Entry 5OPT (electron microscopy, 4.00 A resolution); this record covers chains P and E of the 35 polymer chains in the assembly.

[Chain P]
Molecule: 40S ribosomal protein S6
Organism: Trypanosoma cruzi (strain CL Brener)
UniProt: Q4DSU0 (Q4DSU0_TRYCC); numbering as in UniProt (aligned over 1-250)
Chain sequence (250 residues; each row starts with the number of its first residue):
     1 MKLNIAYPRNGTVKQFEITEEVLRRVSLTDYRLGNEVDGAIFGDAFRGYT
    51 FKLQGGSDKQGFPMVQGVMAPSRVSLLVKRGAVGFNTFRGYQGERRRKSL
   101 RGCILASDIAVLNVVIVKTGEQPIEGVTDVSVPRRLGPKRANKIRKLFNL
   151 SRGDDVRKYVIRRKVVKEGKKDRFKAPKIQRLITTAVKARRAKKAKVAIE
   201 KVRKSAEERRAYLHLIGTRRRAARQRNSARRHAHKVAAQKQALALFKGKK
Not modelled in the structure: 250

[Chain E]
Molecule: 18S rRNA
Organism: Trypanosoma cruzi
Sequence (2319 nucleotides; each row starts with the number of its first residue; numbering starts at 0):
     0 UGAUCUGGUUGAUUCUGCCAGUAGUCAUAUGCUUGUUUCAAGGACUUAGC
    50 CAUGCAUGCCUCAGAAUCACUGCAUUGCAGGAAUCUGCGCAUGGCUCAUU
   100 ACAUCAGACGUAAUCUGCCGCAAAAAUCUUGCGGUCUCCGCAACAUUGGA
   150 UAACUUGGCGAAACGCCAAGCUAAUACAUGAACCAACCGGAUGUUCUCUG
   200 UUCCGGCGGCAGGGCAACCUGCUGCCAUGGGACGUCCAGCGAAUGAAUGA
   250 AAGUAAAACCAAUGCCUUCACCGGCAGUAACACUCAGAAGUGUUGAUUCA
   300 AUUCAUUCCGUGCGAAAGCCGGGUUUUUUUAUCCGGCGUCUUUUGACGAA
   350 CAACUGCCCUAUCAGCCAGCGAUGGCCGUGUAGUGGACUGCCAUGGCGUU
   400 GACGGGAGCGGGGGAUUAGGGUUCGAUUCCGGAGAGGGAGCCUGAGAAAU
   450 AGCUACCACUUCUACGGAGGGCAGCAGGCGCGCAAAUUGCCCAAUGUCAA
   500 AAAAAAAAGAUGAGGCAGCGAAAAGAAAUAGAGCCGACAGUGCUUUUGCA
   550 UUGUCGUUUUCAAUGGGGGAUAUUUAAACCCAUCCAAAAUCGAGUAACAA
   600 UUGGAGGACAAGUCUGGUGCCAGCACCCGCGGUAAUUCCAGCUCCAAAAG
   650 CGUAUAUUAAUGCUGUUGCUGUUAAAGGGUUCGUAGUUGAAUUGAGGGCC
   700 UCUAAGGCGCAAUGGUUUAGUCCCAUCCACUUCGGAUUGGUGACCCAUGC
   750 CCUUGUGGUCCGUGAACAGACAUUCAGAAACAAAAAACACGGGAGUGGUA
   800 CCUUUCCUGAUUAUCGCAUGUCAUGCAUGCCAGAGGGCGCCCGUGAUUUU
   850 UUACUGUGACUAAAAAAGUGUGACCAAAGCAGUCAUUCGACUUGAAUUAG
   900 AAAGCAUGGGAUAACAAAGGAGCAGCCUCUGGGCCACCGUUUCGGCUUUU
   950 GUUGGUUUUAAAAGUCCAUUGGAGAUUAUGGGGCAGUGUGACAAGCGGCU
  1000 GGGUGGUUAUUCCACACACACACACACACGCUCCUUUUUUUUGGACGUGU
  1050 UUUGUGUGUGUAUGUGGCACUCGUCGCCUUUGUGGGAAAUCCGUGUGGCA
  1100 CUGUGUUUGAUGUUGUUGGCAGAGACUUCGGUCUUUUGCCUUCGCAUAUU
  1150 UCACACAUGUGUCAUGCCUUCCCUCAACUCACGGCAUCCAGGAAUGAAGG
  1200 AGGGUAGUUCGGGGGAGAACGUACUGGUGCGUCAGAGGUGAAAUUCUUAG
  1250 ACCGCACCAAGACGAACUACAGCGAAGGCAUUCUUCAAGGAUACCUUCCU
  1300 CAAUCAAGAACCAAAGUGUGGGGAUCGAAGAUGAUUAGAGACCAUUGUAG
  1350 UCCACACUGCAAACGAUGACACCCAUGAAUUGGGGAGUUUUUGGUCGUAG
  1400 GCGUGGUCGGGCUUGAUUAUUAUUUUUCAUCCCGUUCCUCGUCUCGCCAA
  1450 UGAAUAUUAAAUUUACGUGCAUAUUCUUUUUGGUCUUCGUUUUUUUACGG
  1500 CGAGGGCCUUUAACGGGAAUAUCCUCAGCACGUUAUCUGACUUCUUCACG
  1550 CGAAAGCUUUGAGGUUACAGUCUCAGGGGGGAGUACGUUCGCAAGAGUGA
  1600 AACUUAAAGAAAUUGACGGAAUGGCACCACAAGACGUGGAGCGUGCGGUU
  1650 UAAUUUGACUCAACACGGGGAACUUUACCAGAUCCGGACAGGGUGAGGAU
  1700 UGACAGAUUGAGUGUUCUUUCUCGAUCCCCUGAAUGGUGGUGCAUGGCCG
  1750 CUUUUGGUCGGUGGAGUGAUUUGUUUGGUUGAUUCCGUCAACGGACGAGA
  1800 UCCAAGCUGCCCAGUAGGAUUCAGAAUUGCCCAUAGGAUAGCAAUCCCUU
  1850 CCGCGGGUUUUACCCAAGGGGGGGCGGUAUUCGCUUGUAUCCUUCUCUGC
  1900 GGGAUUCCUUGUUUUGCGCAAGGUGAGAUUUUGGGCAACAGCAGGUCUGU
  1950 GAUGCUCCUCAAUGUUCUGGGCGACACGCGCACUACAAUGUCAGUGAGAA
  2000 CAAGAAAAACGACUCUUGUCGGACCUACUUGAUCAAAAGAGUGGGAAAAC
  2050 CCCGGAAUCACGUAGACCCACUUGGGACCGAGUAUUGCAAUUAUUGGUCG
  2100 CGCAACGAGGAAUGUCUCGUAGGCGCAGCUCAUCAAACUGUGCCGAUUAC
  2150 GUCCCUGCCAUUUGUACACACCGCCCGUCGUUGUUUCCGAUGAUGGUGCA
  2200 AUACAGGUGAUCGGACAGUCGAGUGCUUCACUUGACCGAAAGUUCACCGA
  2250 UAUUUCUUCAAUAGAGGAAGCAAAAGUCGUAACAAGGUAGCUGUAGGUGA
  2300 ACCUGCAGCUGGAUCAUUU
Not modelled in the structure: 0, 767, 1000-1071, 1090-1164, 1386-1522, 1834-1844
Differences from the reference sequence: conflict C143 (A144 in 320364483), C805 (U806 in 320364483); insertion (2316-2318)

[How chain P and chain E interact]
Residue-residue contacts - 218 pairs, chain P then chain E:
  Asn-4(P) with G156(E), hydrogen bond to the base; G157(E), hydrogen bond to the sugar
  Ala-6(P) with A168(E), sugar contact
  Pro-8(P) with A168(E), phosphate contact; G169(E), sugar contact
  Arg-9(P) with G169(E), sugar contact
  Asn-10(P) with G169(E), sugar contact
  Gly-11(P) with G169(E), sugar contact
  Val-13(P) with U155(E), hydrogen bond to the sugar; G156(E), sugar contact
  Lys-14(P) with G156(E), sugar contact
  Gln-15(P) with G156(E), hydrogen bond to the sugar; G157(E), hydrogen bond to the phosphate; C158(E), phosphate contact
  Arg-32(P) with A2214(E), hydrogen bond to the phosphate; C2215(E), salt bridge to the phosphate
  Lys-52(P) with A2216(E), salt bridge to the phosphate
  Gln-54(P) with A167(E), phosphate contact; A168(E), hydrogen bond to the phosphate
  Gly-55(P) with C166(E), sugar contact
  Gly-56(P) with C166(E), hydrogen bond to the sugar
  Ser-57(P) with C158(E), hydrogen bond to the sugar
  Asp-58(P) with C158(E), hydrogen bond to the sugar
  Lys-59(P) with G159(E), sugar contact
  Gln-60(P) with G159(E), sugar contact; A160(E), base contact; A161(E), hydrogen bond to the base; A162(E), base contact; G465(E), base contact; G466(E), hydrogen bond to the sugar
  Gly-61(P) with C158(E), base contact; G159(E), hydrogen bond to the sugar; G164(E), hydrogen bond to the base
  Phe-62(P) with A162(E), base contact; G466(E), phosphate contact; A467(E), phosphate contact
  Pro-63(P) with C165(E), sugar contact; C166(E), sugar contact
  Gln-66(P) with A2214(E), hydrogen bond to the sugar; C2215(E), hydrogen bond to the phosphate
  Gly-67(P) with A2214(E), base contact; A2239(E), base contact; A2240(E), sugar contact
  Val-68(P) with A2240(E), sugar contact
  Met-69(P) with A2214(E), sugar contact; A2240(E), hydrogen bond to the sugar
  Arg-73(P) with G465(E), sugar contact; G466(E), hydrogen bond to the phosphate
  Leu-76(P) with A2240(E), phosphate contact; G2241(E), phosphate contact
  Leu-77(P) with G2206(E), phosphate contact
  Val-83(P) with C165(E), phosphate contact; C166(E), sugar contact
  Gly-84(P) with C165(E), sugar contact
  Phe-85(P) with G164(E), phosphate contact; C165(E), phosphate contact
  Asn-86(P) with C165(E), hydrogen bond to the phosphate; C166(E), phosphate contact
  Phe-88(P) with C84(E), phosphate contact
  Arg-89(P) with C163(E), sugar contact; C165(E), salt bridge to the phosphate
  Tyr-91(P) with C89(E), base contact; G451(E), hydrogen bond to the phosphate
  Gln-92(P) with U442(E), hydrogen bond to the sugar; G443(E), phosphate contact
  Gly-93(P) with C441(E), hydrogen bond to the sugar; U442(E), sugar contact
  Glu-94(P) with C441(E), sugar contact; G451(E), hydrogen bond to the sugar; C452(E), sugar contact
  Arg-95(P) with C440(E), hydrogen bond to the sugar; C441(E), hydrogen bond to the sugar; C452(E), hydrogen bond to the sugar; G2206(E), hydrogen bond to the phosphate; U2207(E), salt bridge to the phosphate
  Arg-96(P) with C452(E), phosphate contact; U453(E), phosphate contact
  Arg-97(P) with U453(E), hydrogen bond to the phosphate; A454(E), salt bridge to the phosphate; G2205(E), hydrogen bond to the phosphate; G2206(E), salt bridge to the phosphate
  Lys-98(P) with G164(E), salt bridge to the phosphate
  Ser-99(P) with A467(E), phosphate contact
  Ala-110(P) with C158(E), phosphate contact; G159(E), phosphate contact
  Val-111(P) with G157(E), sugar contact; C158(E), sugar contact
  Asn-113(P) with G156(E), hydrogen bond to the base; C166(E), hydrogen bond to the sugar; A167(E), hydrogen bond to the sugar
  Val-114(P) with A167(E), sugar contact
  Val-115(P) with A168(E), sugar contact
  Arg-134(P) with G169(E), sugar contact; C170(E), salt bridge to the phosphate
  Arg-135(P) with U66(E), base contact; A68(E), hydrogen bond to the base; C153(E), hydrogen bond to the sugar; U154(E), sugar contact; C170(E), hydrogen bond to the sugar
  Leu-136(P) with U66(E), base contact; A152(E), base contact; C170(E), hydrogen bond to the sugar; U171(E), sugar contact
  Gly-137(P) with U66(E), base contact; U171(E), sugar contact
  Pro-138(P) with U171(E), phosphate contact; A172(E), phosphate contact
  Lys-139(P) with A65(E), salt bridge to the phosphate; U66(E), salt bridge to the phosphate; U171(E), sugar contact; A172(E), hydrogen bond to the phosphate
  Arg-140(P) with G147(E), salt bridge to the phosphate; A172(E), hydrogen bond to the phosphate
  Asn-142(P) with U146(E), hydrogen bond to the phosphate; G147(E), hydrogen bond to the phosphate
  Lys-143(P) with G148(E), salt bridge to the phosphate; A172(E), phosphate contact
  Lys-146(P) with G147(E), salt bridge to the phosphate
  Arg-152(P) with U145(E), hydrogen bond to the phosphate; U146(E), salt bridge to the phosphate
  Ile-161(P) with U66(E), base contact
  Arg-162(P) with U75(E), hydrogen bond to the phosphate; G76(E), salt bridge to the phosphate
  Arg-163(P) with U66(E), hydrogen bond to the base; A68(E), base contact
  Lys-167(P) with A68(E), sugar contact; U70(E), salt bridge to the phosphate
  Lys-170(P) with G71(E), phosphate contact; C72(E), base contact; A73(E), base contact
  Lys-171(P) with A73(E), hydrogen bond to the base; U74(E), base contact
  Asp-172(P) with A73(E), base contact
  Arg-173(P) with U70(E), salt bridge to the phosphate; G71(E), base contact; A73(E), base contact
  Phe-174(P) with U75(E), stacking on the base
  Lys-175(P) with U66(E), sugar contact; A68(E), salt bridge to the phosphate
  Ala-176(P) with U66(E), base contact
  Pro-177(P) with U66(E), base contact
  Lys-178(P) with A65(E), phosphate contact; U66(E), hydrogen bond to the phosphate
  Gln-180(P) with A64(E), phosphate contact; A65(E), hydrogen bond to the phosphate; A172(E), sugar contact; A173(E), sugar contact
  Arg-181(P) with U146(E), hydrogen bond to the base; A173(E), salt bridge to the phosphate; U174(E), salt bridge to the phosphate; A316(E), sugar contact
  Ile-183(P) with U145(E), sugar contact; U146(E), phosphate contact
  Thr-185(P) with C143(E), base contact; U329(E), sugar contact
  Val-187(P) with G317(E), phosphate contact; C318(E), phosphate contact
  Lys-188(P) with C143(E), hydrogen bond to the sugar; U145(E), phosphate contact
  Ala-189(P) with C143(E), hydrogen bond to the base
  Arg-190(P) with G317(E), salt bridge to the phosphate; C318(E), salt bridge to the phosphate
  Arg-191(P) with A144(E), hydrogen bond to the sugar; U145(E), salt bridge to the phosphate; A314(E), base contact; A316(E), sugar contact; G317(E), phosphate contact
  Ala-192(P) with C143(E), base contact; A330(E), base contact
  Lys-193(P) with C333(E), salt bridge to the phosphate; G334(E), salt bridge to the phosphate
  Lys-194(P) with A314(E), base contact; A315(E), salt bridge to the phosphate; G317(E), hydrogen bond to the base
  Ala-195(P) with A314(E), base contact
  Ile-199(P) with C183(E), sugar contact; A184(E), base contact
  Lys-201(P) with A123(E), hydrogen bond to the base
  Val-202(P) with A123(E), sugar contact; A124(E), base contact
  Arg-203(P) with A124(E), hydrogen bond to the base; A184(E), salt bridge to the phosphate
  Ser-205(P) with A123(E), hydrogen bond to the phosphate
  Arg-209(P) with A288(E), base contact
  Arg-210(P) with A287(E), salt bridge to the phosphate
  Leu-213(P) with A287(E), phosphate contact; A288(E), base contact
  His-214(P) with G286(E), sugar contact; A287(E), salt bridge to the phosphate
  Gly-217(P) with G286(E), base contact
  Arg-219(P) with U798(E), salt bridge to the phosphate
  Arg-220(P) with G286(E), base contact; A288(E), phosphate contact; G289(E), salt bridge to the phosphate; U290(E), salt bridge to the phosphate
  Arg-221(P) with G286(E), base contact; G824(E), salt bridge to the phosphate; A826(E), sugar contact
  Ala-222(P) with U798(E), base contact; U827(E), sugar contact
  Arg-224(P) with A278(E), salt bridge to the phosphate; G286(E), hydrogen bond to the base; G824(E), hydrogen bond to the base
  Gln-225(P) with G824(E), base contact; A826(E), base contact; U827(E), hydrogen bond to the base
  Arg-226(P) with U798(E), hydrogen bond to the base; U827(E), hydrogen bond to the sugar; G828(E), phosphate contact
  Ser-228(P) with U277(E), phosphate contact
  Ala-229(P) with G828(E), sugar contact
  Arg-230(P) with A799(E), base contact
  His-232(P) with G276(E), sugar contact; U277(E), phosphate contact
  His-234(P) with A831(E), phosphate contact; G832(E), salt bridge to the phosphate
  Lys-235(P) with G276(E), salt bridge to the phosphate
  Gln-241(P) with A831(E), hydrogen bond to the sugar
Interface residues without a listed pair, chain P (122 interface residues in all): Lys-2, Tyr-7, Leu-33, Gly-34, Lys-79, Ala-82, Val-165, Lys-196, Ala-206, Ile-216, Thr-218, Asn-227, Arg-231
Interface residues without a listed pair, chain E (102 interface residues in all): C67, C69, A122, A149, A185, A279, U328, G439, G468, A793, U823

[Summary]
122 residues of chain P face 102 of chain E across their interface; the contacts include 60 hydrogen bonds, 36
salt bridges and 1 aromatic stacking contact. Among the polar pairs are Asn-4(P)/G156(E), Gln-60(P)/A161(E)
and Gly-61(P)/G164(E).
Chain P is 40S ribosomal protein S6 (Trypanosoma cruzi (strain CL Brener)) and chain E is 18S rRNA
(Trypanosoma cruzi); the structure, Structure of KSRP in context of Trypanosoma cruzi 40S, was determined by
electron microscopy together with 5OSG from the same study.
